Entry 9F5W (electron microscopy, 7.50 A resolution (low resolution: residue-level contacts below are approximate; hydrogen-bond / salt-bridge calls are withheld)); this record covers chains A and D of the 6 polymer chains in the assembly.

# Chain A
Molecule: Structural maintenance of chromosomes protein 2
Source organism: Homo sapiens
UniProtKB: O95347 (SMC2_HUMAN); numbering as in UniProt (aligned over 1-1197)
Chain sequence (1197 residues; row label = number of the first residue in the row):
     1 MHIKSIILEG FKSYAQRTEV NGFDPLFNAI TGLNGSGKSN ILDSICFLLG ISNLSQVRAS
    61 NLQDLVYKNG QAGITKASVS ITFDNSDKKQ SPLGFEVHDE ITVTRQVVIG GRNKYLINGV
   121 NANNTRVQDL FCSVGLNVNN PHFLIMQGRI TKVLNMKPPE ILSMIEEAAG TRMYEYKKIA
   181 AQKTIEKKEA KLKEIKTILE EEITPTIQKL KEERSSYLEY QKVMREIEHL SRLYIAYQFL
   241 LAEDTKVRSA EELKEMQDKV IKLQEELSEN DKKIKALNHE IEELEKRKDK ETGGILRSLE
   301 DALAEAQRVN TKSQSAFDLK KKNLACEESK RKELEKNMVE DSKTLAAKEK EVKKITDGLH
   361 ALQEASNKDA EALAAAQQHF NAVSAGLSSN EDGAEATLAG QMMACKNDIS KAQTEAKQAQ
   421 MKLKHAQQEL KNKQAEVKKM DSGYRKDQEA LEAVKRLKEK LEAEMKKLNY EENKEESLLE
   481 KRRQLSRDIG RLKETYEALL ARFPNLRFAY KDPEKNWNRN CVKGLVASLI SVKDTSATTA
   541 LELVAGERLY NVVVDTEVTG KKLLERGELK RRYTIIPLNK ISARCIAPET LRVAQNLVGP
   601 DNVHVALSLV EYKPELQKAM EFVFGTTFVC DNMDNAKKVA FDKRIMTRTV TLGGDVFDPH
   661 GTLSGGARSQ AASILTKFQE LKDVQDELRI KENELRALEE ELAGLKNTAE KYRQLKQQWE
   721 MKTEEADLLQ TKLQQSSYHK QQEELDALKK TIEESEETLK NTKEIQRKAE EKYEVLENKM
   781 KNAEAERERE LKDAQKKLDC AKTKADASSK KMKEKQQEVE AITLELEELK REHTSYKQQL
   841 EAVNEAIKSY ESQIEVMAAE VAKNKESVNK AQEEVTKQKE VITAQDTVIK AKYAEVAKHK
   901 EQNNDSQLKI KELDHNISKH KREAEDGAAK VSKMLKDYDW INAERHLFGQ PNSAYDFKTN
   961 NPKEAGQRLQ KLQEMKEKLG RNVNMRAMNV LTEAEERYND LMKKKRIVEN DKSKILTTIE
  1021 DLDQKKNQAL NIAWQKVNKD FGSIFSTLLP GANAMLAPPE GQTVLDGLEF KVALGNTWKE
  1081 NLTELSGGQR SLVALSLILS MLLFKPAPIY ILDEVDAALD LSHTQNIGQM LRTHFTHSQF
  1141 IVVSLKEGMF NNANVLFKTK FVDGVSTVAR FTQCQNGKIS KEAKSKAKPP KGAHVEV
Disordered / not traced: 261-908, 1162-1197
UniProt features mapped onto this chain:
  - binding site (ATP): Gly-32 to Ser-39
  - modified residue (N6-acetyllysine): Lys-114, Lys-222, Lys-677, Lys-1158, Lys-1160

# Chain D
Molecule: Condensin-2 complex subunit D3
Source organism: Homo sapiens
UniProtKB: P42695 (CNDD3_HUMAN); numbering as in UniProt (aligned over 1-1498)
Chain sequence (1498 residues; numbered 1 to 1498; the number before each row is that of its first residue):
     1 MVALRGLGSG LQPWCPLDLR LEWVDTVWEL DFTETEPLDP SIEAEIIETG LAAFTKLYES
    61 LLPFATGEHG SMESIWTFFI ENNVSHSTLV ALFYHFVQIV HKKNVSVQYR EYGLHAAGLY
   121 FLLLEVPGSV ANQVFHPVMF DKCIQTLKKS WPQESNLNRK RKKEQPKSSQ ANPGRHRKRG
   181 KPPRREDIEM DEIIEEQEDE NICFSARDLS QIRNAIFHLL KNFLRLLPKF SLKEKPQCVQ
   241 NCIEVFVSLT NFEPVLHECH VTQARALNQA KYIPELAYYG LYLLCSPIHG EGDKVISCVF
   301 HQMLSVILML EVGEGSHRAP LAVTSQVINC RNQAVQFISA LVDELKESIF PVVRILLQHI
   361 CAKVVDKSEY RTFAAQSLVQ LLSKLPCGEY AMFIAWLYKY SRSSKIPHRV FTLDVVLALL
   421 ELPEREVDNT LSLEHQKFLK HKFLVQEIMF DRCLDKAPTV RSKALSSFAH CLELTVTSAS
   481 ESILELLINS PTFSVIESHP GTLLRNSSAF SYQRQTSNRS EPSGEINIDS SGETVGSGER
   541 CVMAMLRRRI RDEKTNVRKS ALQVLVSILK HCDVSGMKED LWILQDQCRD PAVSVRKQAL
   601 QSLTELLMAQ PRCVQIQKAW LRGVVPVVMD CESTVQEKAL EFLDQLLLQN IRHHSHFHSG
   661 DDSQVLAWAL LTLLTTESQE LSRYLNKAFH IWSKKEKFSP TFINNVISHT GTEHSAPAWM
   721 LLSKIAGSSP RLDYSRIIQS WEKISSQQNP NSNTLGHILC VIGHIAKHLP KSTRDKVTDA
   781 VKCKLNGFQW SLEVISSAVD ALQRLCRASA ETPAEEQELL TQVCGDVLST CEHRLSNIVL
   841 KENGTGNMDE DLLVKYIFTL GDIAQLCPAR VEKRIFLLIQ SVLASSADAD HSPSSQGSSE
   901 APASQPPPQV RGSVMPSVIR AHAIITLGKL CLQHEDLAKK SIPALVRELE VCEDVAVRNN
   961 VIIVMCDLCI RYTIMVDKYI PNISMCLKDS DPFIRKQTLI LLTNLLQEEF VKWKGSLFFR
  1021 FVSTLIDSHP DIASFGEFCL AHLLLKRNPV MFFQHFIECI FHFNNYEKHE KYNKFPQSER
  1081 EKRLFSLKGK SNKERRMKIY KFLLEHFTDE QRFNITSKIC LSILACFADG ILPLDLDASE
  1141 LLSDTFEVLS SKEIKLLAMR SKPDKDLLME EDDMALANVV MQEAQKKLIS QVQKRNFIEN
  1201 IIPIIISLKT VLEKNKIPAL RELMHYLREV MQDYRDELKD FFAVDKQLAS ELEYDMKKYQ
  1261 EQLVQEQELA KHADVAGTAG GAEVAPVAQV ALCLETVPVP AGQENPAMSP AVSQPCTPRA
  1321 SAGHVAVSSP TPETGPLQRL LPKARPMSLS TIAILNSVKK AVESKSRHRS RSLGVLPFTL
  1381 NSGSPEKTCS QVSSYSLEQE SNGEIEHVTK RAISTPEKSI SDVTFGAGVS YIGTPRTPSS
  1441 AKEKIEGRSQ GNDILCLSLP DKPPPQPQQW NVRSPARNKD TPACSRRSLR KTPLKTAN
Disordered / not traced: 1, 154-206, 493-539, 888-916, 1161-1177, 1261-1498
Disulfides: Cys-238/Cys-242

# How chain A and chain D interact
Contacting residue pairs (17; chain A residue first):
  Asn-123(A) with Leu-1121(D); Asn-1200(D)
  Asn-124(A) with Asn-1200(D)
  Thr-125(A) with Asn-1200(D)
  Lys-222(A) with Asp-31(D)
  Arg-225(A) with Phe-135(D); Pro-137(D)
  His-229(A) with Ala-131(D)
  Trp-940(A) with Gly-128(D); Ala-131(D)
  Asn-942(A) with Met-72(D); Pro-127(D); Gly-128(D)
  Glu-944(A) with Met-72(D)
  Arg-981(A) with Gln-237(D)
  Arg-986(A) with Asp-141(D); Gln-237(D)
Interface residues without a listed pair, chain A (18 interface residues in all): Arg-112, Ala-122, Arg-126, Leu-218, Ala-943, Phe-948, Met-985
Interface residues without a listed pair, chain D (16 interface residues in all): Ile-80, Lys-235, Gln-240, Asn-1196, Pro-1203

# Overview
18 residues of chain A and 16 residues of chain D are in contact. UniProt lists 8 ATP-binding residues on
chain A.
Here chain A is Structural maintenance of chromosomes protein 2 and chain D is Condensin-2 complex subunit D3,
both from Homo sapiens. Entry 9F5W (Human condensin II - M18BP1 complex) was determined by electron
microscopy.
